PDB entry 5CFW | X-ray diffraction, 1.15 A resolution | chain A

Chain A:
Protein: Bromodomain-containing protein 4
Organism: Homo sapiens
Reference sequence: O60885 (BRD4_HUMAN); residues 44-168 here = UniProt positions 44-168
Chain sequence (127 residues; row label = number of the first residue in the row):
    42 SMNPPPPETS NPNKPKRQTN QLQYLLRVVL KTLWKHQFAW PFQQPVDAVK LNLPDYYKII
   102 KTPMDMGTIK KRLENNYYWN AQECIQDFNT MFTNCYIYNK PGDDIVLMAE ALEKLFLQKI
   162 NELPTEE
Differences from the reference sequence: expression tag (42-43)
Residues lining bound ligands: 53W (5-(3,5-dimethyl-1,2-oxazol-4-yl)-2-[2-(4-methoxyphenyl)ethyl]-1-[2-(morpholin-4-yl)ethyl]-1H-benzimidazole): Trp81, Pro82, Phe83, Gln85, Val87, Lys91, Leu92, Leu94, Tyr97, Cys136, Tyr139, Asn140, Ile146
Curated features (UniProtKB/Swiss-Prot):
  - site: Asn140 (Acetylated histone binding)
  - cross-link: Lys99 (Glycyl lysine isopeptide (Lys-Gly) (interchain with G-Cter in SUMO2))

Overview:
Ligands of chain A: compound 53W.
Chain A is Bromodomain-containing protein 4 (Homo sapiens); the structure, Selective pharmacological
inhibition of the CREB binding protein bromodomain regulates inflammatory cytokines in macrophages and RGS4
..., was determined by X-ray diffraction, deposited together with 5CGP.
